Entry 7TN7 (X-ray diffraction, 2.25 A resolution); this record covers chain A.

== Chain A ==
Protein: Inositol-tetrakisphosphate 1-kinase 1
From: Zea mays
Notes: EC 2.7.1.134, 2.7.1.159
UniProt: Q84Y01 (ITPK1_MAIZE); numbering as in UniProt (aligned over 1-342)
Amino-acid sequence (342 residues; each row starts with the number of its first residue):
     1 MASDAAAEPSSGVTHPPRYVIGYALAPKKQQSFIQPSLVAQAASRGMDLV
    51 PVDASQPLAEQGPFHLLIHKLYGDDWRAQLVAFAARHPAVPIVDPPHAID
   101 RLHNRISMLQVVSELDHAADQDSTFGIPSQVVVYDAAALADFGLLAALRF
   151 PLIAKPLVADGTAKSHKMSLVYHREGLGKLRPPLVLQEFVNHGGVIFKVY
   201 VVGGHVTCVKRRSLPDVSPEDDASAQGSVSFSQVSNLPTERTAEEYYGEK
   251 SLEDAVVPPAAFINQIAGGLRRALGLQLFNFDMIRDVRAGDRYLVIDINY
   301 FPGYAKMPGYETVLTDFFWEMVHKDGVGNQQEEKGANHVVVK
Not modelled in the structure: 1-15, 118-120, 216-254, 325-342
Curated features (UniProtKB/Swiss-Prot):
  - region: Pro-219 to Tyr-247 (Catalytic specificity elements (CSE))
  - binding site (1D-myo-inositol 6-phosphate): Lys-28, Lys-70, Gly-161, His-166, Lys-198, Tyr-200, Asn-280, Asn-299, Gly-303, Lys-306
  - binding site (ATP): Arg-105, Lys-155, His-166, Gln-187, Val-190, Ser-213, Ile-296, Asp-297, Asn-299
  - binding site (Mg(2+)): Asp-282, Asp-297, Asn-299
  - mutagenesis: Lys-29 (K29A: Strongly reduced InsP6 kinase activity), Ser-32 (S32A: Strongly reduced InsP6 kinase activity), Lys-70 (K70A: Strongly reduced InsP6 kinase activity), Phe-189 (F189A: Strongly reduced InsP6 kinase activity), His-192 (H192A: Strongly reduced InsP6 kinase activity), Lys-198 (K198A: Strongly reduced InsP6 kinase activity), Tyr-200 (Y200A: Strongly reduced InsP6 kinase activity), Arg-211 (R211A: Strongly reduced InsP6 kinase activity), Pro-219 to Tyr-247 (Strongly reduced InsP6 kinase activity and slightly reduced Ins(1,3,4,5,6)P5 phosphatase activity), Asn-280 (N280A: Strongly reduced InsP6 kinase activity), Lys-306 (K306A: Strongly reduced InsP6 kinase activity)
From the paper describing this entry:
  - mutagenesis - F189A, H192A: decreased catalytic activity on InsP6

== Summary ==
Curated annotation (UniProt) lists 10 residues binding 1D-myo-inositol 6-phosphate, 9 ATP-binding residues, 3
Mg2+-binding residues and 10 mutagenesis sites. From the paper: F189A and H192A reduce catalytic activity on
InsP6.
Chain A is Inositol-tetrakisphosphate 1-kinase 1 (Zea mays); the structure, Crystal structure of Zea mays
Inositol-tetrakisphosphate Kinase 1 mutant (ZmITPK1 residues 18-218-Gly-Ser-Gly-Ser-Gly-248-328), was
determined by X-ray diffraction together with 7TN3, 7TN4, 7TN5 and 7TN8 from the same study.
